Entry 3B8O (X-ray diffraction, 2.40 A resolution); this record covers chains A and B of the 8 polymer chains in the assembly.

[Chain A (and B)]
Protein: Lipopolysaccharide biosynthesis protein wzzE
Source organism: Escherichia coli
Notes: fragment: Periplasmic domain; chain B of this document is another copy of the same molecule, construct and numbering; everything in this record applies to it too
UniProtKB: P0AG01 (WZZE_ECO57); residue numbers follow UniProt; this construct covers 55-319
Amino-acid sequence (265 residues; each row starts with the number of its first residue):
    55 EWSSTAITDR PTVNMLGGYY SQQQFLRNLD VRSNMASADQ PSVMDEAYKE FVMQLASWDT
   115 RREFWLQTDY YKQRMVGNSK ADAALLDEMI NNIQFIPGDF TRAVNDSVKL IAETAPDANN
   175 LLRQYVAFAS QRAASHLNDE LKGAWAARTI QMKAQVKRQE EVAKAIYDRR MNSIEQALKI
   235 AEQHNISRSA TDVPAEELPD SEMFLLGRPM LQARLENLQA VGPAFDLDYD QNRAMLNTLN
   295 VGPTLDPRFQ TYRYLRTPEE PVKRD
Disordered / not traced: 86-94, 231-265
Modified positions: Mse69, Mse98, Mse107, Mse129, Mse143, Mse206, Mse225, Mse289 (selenomethionine; parent Met); Mse89, Mse257, Mse264 (selenomethionine)

[How chain A and chain B interact]
Pairs across the interface (38; chain A residue first):
  E104(A) with R307(B), salt bridge
  Mse107(A) with D63(B); R307(B); L309(B), hydrophobic
  Q108(A) with R307(B)
  S111(A) with L309(B), hydrogen bond (side chain-backbone)
  W112(A) with L309(B); R310(B)
  D113(A) with Y308(B); L309(B), hydrogen bond (backbone-backbone); R310(B); T311(B), hydrogen bond
  R116(A) with E313(B), salt bridge
  K134(A) with V316(B), hydrogen bond (side chain-backbone)
  A137(A) with V316(B)
  D141(A) with V316(B)
  P151(A) with R156(B); A157(B), hydrophobic
  H190(A) with T66(B); R307(B)
  D193(A) with N68(B), hydrogen bond (backbone-side chain)
  E194(A) with T66(B); V67(B), hydrogen bond (side chain-backbone); N68(B)
  G197(A) with V67(B); N68(B)
  A201(A) with Y74(B), hydrophobic
  R212(A) with A288(B); Mse289(B)
  V216(A) with L281(B), hydrophobic; D284(B); Q285(B); A288(B), hydrophobic
  I220(A) with L281(B), hydrophobic; D284(B)
  R223(A) with D284(B), salt bridge
  S227(A) with V275(B)
  Q230(A) with A274(B)
Other interface residues (no listed pair), chain A (26 interface residues in all): A138, A198, A219, N226
Other interface residues (no listed pair), chain B (27 interface residues in all): S75, F79, N159, F279, Y283, T292

[Summary]
Chain A and chain B form an interface of 26 and 27 residues respectively; the contacts include 6 hydrogen
bonds and 3 salt bridges. Polar pairs include E104(A)-R307(B), R116(A)-E313(B) and R223(A)-D284(B).
Chain A and chain B are both Lipopolysaccharide biosynthesis protein wzzE (Escherichia coli); the structure,
Structure of WzzE- Bacterial Polysaccharide Co-polymerase, was determined by X-ray diffraction together with
3B8M, 3B8N and 3B8P from the same study.
